5WSX - chains A and B; structure by X-ray diffraction, 2.40 A resolution.

# Chain A (and B)
Protein: Uncharacterized protein
Source organism: Streptomyces avermitilis (strain ATCC 31267 / DSM 46492 / JCM 5070 / NBRC 14893 / NCIMB 12804 / NRRL 8165 / MA-4680)
Notes: chain B of this document is another copy of the same molecule, construct and numbering; everything in this record applies to it too
UniProt: Q79ZR9 (Q79ZR9_STRAW); residues 1-172 here = UniProt positions 1-172
Sequence (188 residues; numbered -15 to 172; the number before each row is that of its first residue; numbers below 1 keep their minus sign (Met-15 is residue -15)):
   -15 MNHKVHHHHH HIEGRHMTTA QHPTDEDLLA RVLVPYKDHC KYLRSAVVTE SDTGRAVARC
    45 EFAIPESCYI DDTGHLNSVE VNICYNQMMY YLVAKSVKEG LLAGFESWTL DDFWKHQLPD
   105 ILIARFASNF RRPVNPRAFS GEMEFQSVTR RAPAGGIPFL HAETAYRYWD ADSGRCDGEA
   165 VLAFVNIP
Disordered / not traced: -15 to -2, 56-58, 136-141, 170-172 (chain B: -15 to 4, 56-58, 86-92, 138-139, 169-172)
Disulfides: Cys24-Cys52
Construct notes: expression tag (-15 to 0)
Reported in the primary citation:
  - conformationally variable residues (order/disorder transition): Asp56 to Gly58, Ala138 to Gly139
  - mutagenesis - Y20F, Y53F, N61A, N70A, Y74F: decreased catalytic activity
  - mutagenesis - H59A, H59N, H59Q: abolished catalytic activity on CMABA-NAC
  - catalytic residues: Tyr20, Tyr53, His59, Asn61, Ser62, Asn70, Tyr74 (proposed by the authors, not directly observed)
  - specificity-determining residues: Met73 (proposed by the authors, not directly observed)
  - mutagenesis - S62A: unchanged catalytic activity

# Interface between chain A and chain B
Residue-residue contacts (44):
  Pro19(A) - Ile54(B)
  Pro19(A) - Asp55(B)  hydrogen bond (backbone-backbone)
  Tyr20(A) - Tyr53(B)
  Tyr20(A) - Ile54(B)  hydrophobic
  Lys21(A) - Cys52(B)
  Lys21(A) - Tyr53(B)  hydrogen bond (backbone-backbone)
  Cys24(A) - Tyr53(B)  hydrophobic
  Cys52(A) - Lys21(B)
  Cys52(A) - Tyr53(B)  hydrophobic
  Tyr53(A) - Tyr20(B)
  Tyr53(A) - Lys21(B)  hydrogen bond (backbone-backbone)
  Tyr53(A) - Cys24(B)  hydrophobic
  Tyr53(A) - Cys52(B)  hydrophobic
  Ile54(A) - Pro19(B)
  Ile54(A) - Tyr20(B)
  Ile54(A) - Lys21(B)
  Asp55(A) - Pro19(B)  hydrogen bond (backbone-backbone)
  Asp55(A) - Lys21(B)  salt bridge
  His59(A) - Leu106(B)
  Ser62(A) - Asn66(B)  hydrogen bond
  Val63(A) - Asn66(B)  hydrogen bond (backbone-side chain)
  Val63(A) - Asn70(B)
  Asn66(A) - Ser62(B)  hydrogen bond
  Asn66(A) - Val63(B)
  Ile67(A) - Val63(B)  hydrophobic
  Asn70(A) - Val63(B)
  Ile107(A) - Ser62(B)
  Ile107(A) - Phe114(B)
  Ala108(A) - Asn113(B)
  Ala108(A) - Phe114(B)  hydrogen bond (backbone-backbone)
  Arg109(A) - Arg109(B)
  Arg109(A) - Ser112(B)
  Arg109(A) - Asn113(B)  hydrogen bond
  Phe110(A) - Phe110(B)
  Phe110(A) - Ala111(B)
  Phe110(A) - Ser112(B)  hydrogen bond (backbone-backbone)
  Ala111(A) - Arg109(B)
  Ala111(A) - Phe110(B)
  Ser112(A) - Arg109(B)
  Ser112(A) - Phe110(B)  hydrogen bond (backbone-backbone)
  Asn113(A) - Ala108(B)
  Asn113(A) - Arg109(B)  hydrogen bond
  Phe114(A) - Leu106(B)  hydrophobic
  Phe114(A) - Ala108(B)  hydrogen bond (backbone-backbone)
Interface residues without a listed pair, chain A (23 interface residues in all): Ser51
Interface residues without a listed pair, chain B (23 interface residues in all): Ser51, Ile67, Ile107

# Summary
The chain A/chain B interface involves 23 residues from each chain; the contacts include 13 hydrogen bonds and
1 salt bridge. Among the polar pairs are Asp55(A)-Lys21(B), Ser62(A)-Asn66(B) and Val63(A)-Asn66(B). The paper
reports catalytic residues Tyr20(A), Tyr53(A) and His59(A) among others; Y20F, Y53F and N61A of chain A, among
others, reduce catalytic activity; 9 substitutions were tested in all.
Both chains are Uncharacterized protein (Streptomyces avermitilis (strain ATCC 31267 / DSM 46492 / JCM 5070 /
NBRC 14893 / NCIMB 12804 / NRRL 8165 / MA-4680)). Entry 5WSX (The crystal structure of SAV606) was determined
by X-ray diffraction together with 5WSY from the same study.
